PDB entry 4NQS | X-ray diffraction, 2.64 A resolution | chains A and D of the 4 polymer chains in the assembly

[Chain A]
Protein: Ig gamma-1 chain C region
From: Homo sapiens
UniProtKB: P01857 (IGHG1_HUMAN); residues 235-447 here correspond to UniProt positions 118-330 (UniProt number = residue number - 117)
Chain sequence (213 residues; numbered 235 to 447; the number before each row is that of its first residue):
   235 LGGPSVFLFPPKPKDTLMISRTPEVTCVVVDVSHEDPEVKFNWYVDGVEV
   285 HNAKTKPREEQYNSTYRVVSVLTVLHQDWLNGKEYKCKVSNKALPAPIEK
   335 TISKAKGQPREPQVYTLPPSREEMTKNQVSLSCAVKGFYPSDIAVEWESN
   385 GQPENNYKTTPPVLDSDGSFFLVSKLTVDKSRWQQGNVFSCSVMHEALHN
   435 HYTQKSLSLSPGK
Disordered / not traced: 445-447
Construct notes: engineered mutation Ser366 (Thr249 in P01857), Ala368 (Leu251 in P01857), Val407 (Tyr290 in P01857)
Disulfides: Cys261-Cys321, Cys367-Cys425
UniProt features mapped onto this chain:
  - glycosylation: Asn297 (N-linked (GlcNAc...) (complex) asparagine)

[Chain D]
Protein: miniZ
Chain sequence (34 residues; each row starts with the number of its first residue):
     6 FNMQCQRRFYEALHDPNLNEEQRNAKIKSIRDDC
Disulfides: Cys10-Cys39

[Chain A / chain D interface]
Pairs across the interface (25):
  Leu251(A) - Gln11(D)  hydrogen bond (backbone-side chain)
  Leu251(A) - Phe14(D)
  Met252(A) - Phe6(D)  hydrophobic
  Met252(A) - Gln11(D)
  Ile253(A) - Cys10(D)
  Ile253(A) - Gln11(D)  hydrogen bond (backbone-side chain)
  Ile253(A) - Phe14(D)  hydrophobic
  Ile253(A) - Ile32(D)  hydrophobic
  Ser254(A) - Phe6(D)
  Thr256(A) - Arg36(D)  hydrogen bond
  His310(A) - Phe14(D)
  Gln311(A) - Leu18(D)
  Gln311(A) - Asn29(D)  hydrogen bond
  Gln311(A) - Ile32(D)
  Lys317(A) - Glu25(D)  salt bridge
  Leu432(A) - Tyr15(D)
  His433(A) - Tyr15(D)
  Asn434(A) - Gln11(D)  hydrogen bond (backbone-side chain)
  Asn434(A) - Arg12(D)
  Asn434(A) - Tyr15(D)
  His435(A) - Gln11(D)
  His435(A) - Phe14(D)
  His435(A) - Tyr15(D)
  His435(A) - Leu18(D)
  Tyr436(A) - Phe6(D)  hydrophobic
Also at the interface, not in a pair above, chain A (20 interface residues in all): Thr250, Thr307, Leu309, Asp312, Leu314, Asn315, Glu430
Also at the interface, not in a pair above, chain D (14 interface residues in all): Met8, Arg28, Ile35

[Overview]
20 residues of chain A and 14 residues of chain D are in contact, with 5 hydrogen bonds and 1 salt bridge.
Among the polar pairs are Lys317(A)-Glu25(D), Leu251(A)-Gln11(D) and Ile253(A)-Gln11(D).
Here chain A is Ig gamma-1 chain C region (Homo sapiens) and chain D is miniZ. Entry 4NQS (Knob-into-hole IgG
Fc) was determined by X-ray diffraction together with 4NQT and 4NQU from the same study.
